Entry 4NHH (X-ray diffraction, 6.50 A resolution (low resolution: residue-level contacts below are approximate; hydrogen-bond / salt-bridge calls are withheld)); this record covers chains E and I of the 12 polymer chains in the assembly.

== Chain E (and I) ==
Name: Hepatitis B virus receptor binding protein
Organism: Homo sapiens
Notes: chain I of this document is another copy of the same molecule, construct and numbering; everything in this record applies to it too
UniProt: Q6PYX1 (Q6PYX1_HUMAN); aligned to UniProt positions 140-368 over residues 1-229 (the alignment contains insertions or deletions, so no single offset holds)
Sequence (229 residues; each row starts with the number of its first residue):
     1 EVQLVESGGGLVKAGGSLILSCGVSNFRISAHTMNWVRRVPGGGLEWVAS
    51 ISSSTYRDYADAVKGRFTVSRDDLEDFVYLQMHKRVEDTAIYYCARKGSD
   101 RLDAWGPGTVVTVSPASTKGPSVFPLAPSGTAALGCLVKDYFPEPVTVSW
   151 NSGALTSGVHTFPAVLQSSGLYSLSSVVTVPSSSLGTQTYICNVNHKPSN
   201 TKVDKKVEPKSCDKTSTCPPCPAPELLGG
Disordered / not traced: 211-229 (chain I: 84, 103, 128-129, 211-229)
Differences from the reference sequence: conflict Glu-1 (Ser140 in Q6PYX1), Gln-3 (Phe142 in Q6PYX1), Gly-10 (Phe144 in Q6PYX1), 82 further conflict positions vs the reference (Q6PYX1) not listed; expression tag (5-9, 25-26, 31, 37-38, 41-42, 47, 58-62, 70-73, 77-78, 81, 85-86, 88-91, 95-96, 105-106, 108, 117-118, 175-178, 187, 197-199, 202-208, 212-214, 220-227)
Disulfide bonds: Cys-22/Cys-94, Cys-136/Cys-192

== Chain E / chain I interface ==
Pairs across the interface - 38 pairs, chain E then chain I:
  Ser-7(E) / His-83(I)
  Leu-11(E) / Leu-166(I)
  Leu-11(E) / Gln-167(I)
  Leu-11(E) / Ser-168(I)
  Leu-11(E) / Gly-170(I)
  Ile-19(E) / Ser-7(I)
  Ile-19(E) / Gly-8(I)
  Ile-19(E) / Ile-19(I)
  Ile-19(E) / Leu-20(I)
  Ser-21(E) / Ile-19(I)
  Ser-21(E) / Gln-81(I)
  Ser-53(E) / Leu-74(I)
  Ser-54(E) / Leu-74(I)
  Arg-57(E) / Asp-72(I)
  Arg-57(E) / Leu-74(I)
  Arg-57(E) / Glu-75(I)
  Thr-68(E) / Phe-77(I)
  Ser-70(E) / Asp-72(I)
  Ser-70(E) / Tyr-79(I)
  Asp-72(E) / Arg-57(I)
  Asp-72(E) / Ser-70(I)
  Leu-74(E) / Ser-54(I)
  Leu-74(E) / Arg-57(I)
  Glu-75(E) / Thr-68(I)
  Phe-77(E) / Thr-68(I)
  Phe-77(E) / Gln-81(I)
  Tyr-79(E) / Ile-19(I)
  Tyr-79(E) / Ser-70(I)
  Tyr-79(E) / Tyr-79(I)
  Tyr-79(E) / Gln-81(I)
  Gln-81(E) / Ser-21(I)
  Gln-81(E) / Phe-77(I)
  Gln-81(E) / Tyr-79(I)
  His-83(E) / Ser-7(I)
  Thr-112(E) / Leu-166(I)
  Leu-166(E) / Leu-11(I)
  Gln-167(E) / Leu-11(I)
  Gly-170(E) / Leu-11(I)
Also at the interface, not in a pair above, chain E (22 interface residues in all): Gly-8, Leu-20
Also at the interface, not in a pair above, chain I (24 interface residues in all): Ser-53, Val-69, Thr-112

== Summary ==
The interface between chain E and chain I involves 22 residues on one side and 24 on the other.
Chain E and chain I are both Hepatitis B virus receptor binding protein (Homo sapiens); the structure,
Structure of 2G12 IgG Dimer, was determined by X-ray diffraction together with 4NHG from the same study.
